Entry 5U1R (X-ray diffraction, 2.70 A resolution); this record covers chains C and F of the 4 polymer chains in the assembly.

Chain C:
Name: Major histocompatibility complex class I-related gene protein
Organism: Homo sapiens
Reference sequence: Q95460 (HMR1_HUMAN); residues 1-270 here correspond to UniProt positions 23-292 (UniProt number = residue number + 22)
Chain sequence (271 residues; each row starts with the number of its first residue; numbering starts at 0):
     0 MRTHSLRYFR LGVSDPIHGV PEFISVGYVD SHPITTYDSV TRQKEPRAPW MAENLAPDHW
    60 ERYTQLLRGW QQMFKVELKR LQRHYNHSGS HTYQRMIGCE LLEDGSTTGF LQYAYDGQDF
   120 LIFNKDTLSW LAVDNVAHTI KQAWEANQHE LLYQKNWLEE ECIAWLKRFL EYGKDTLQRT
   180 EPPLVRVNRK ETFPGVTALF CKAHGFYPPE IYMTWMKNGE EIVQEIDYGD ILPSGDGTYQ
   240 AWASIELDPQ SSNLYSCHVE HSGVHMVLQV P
Not modelled in the structure: 190-196, 270
Sequence notes: initiating methionine (0); conflict S261 (Cys283 in Q95460)
UniProt features mapped onto this chain:
  - binding site (5-(2-oxoethylideneamino)-6-(D-ribitylamino)uracil): R9, S24, K43, R94, Y152, Q153
  - binding site (5-(2-oxopropylideneamino)-6-(D-ribitylamino)uracil): R9, S24, K43, R94, Y152, Q153
  - binding site (7-hydroxy-6-methyl-8-(1-D-ribityl)lumazine): R9, S24, K43, R94, Y152, Q153
  - binding site (8-(9H-purin-6-yl)-2-oxa-8-azabicyclo[3.3.1]nona-3,6-diene-4,6-dicarbaldehyde): R9, K43, H58, R94
  - binding site (2-amino-4-oxopteridine-6-carbaldehyde): K43
  - binding site (pyridoxal): K43
  - glycosylation: N85 (N-linked (GlcNAc...) asparagine)
Cystine bridges: C98-C161, C200-C256
Metal / ion sites: Na+ near P181 (its only coordinating residue here)
Small-molecule neighbours: diclofenac (DIF; 2-[2,6-dichlorophenyl)amino]benzeneacetic acid): L5, Y7, R9, S24, K43, H58, Y62, L65, L66, W69, I96, W156, W164
From the paper describing this entry:
  - binding site for diclofenac: L5, Y7, R9, S24, K43, Y62, L66, W69, W156, W164

Chain F:
Name: Beta-2-microglobulin
Organism: Homo sapiens
Reference sequence: P61769 (B2MG_HUMAN); residues 1-99 here correspond to UniProt positions 21-119 (UniProt number = residue number + 20)
Chain sequence (100 residues; row label = number of the first residue in the row; numbering starts at 0):
     0 MIQRTPKIQV YSRHPAENGK SNFLNCYVSG FHPSDIEVDL LKNGERIEKV EHSDLSFSKD
    60 WSFYLLYYTE FTPTEKDEYA CRVNHVTLSQ PKIVKWDRDM
Not modelled in the structure: 0, 98-99
Sequence notes: initiating methionine (0)
UniProt features mapped onto this chain:
  - modified residue: Q2 (Pyrrolidone carboxylic acid)
  - glycosylation: I1 (N-linked (Glc) (glycation) isoleucine), K19 (N-linked (Glc) (glycation) lysine), K41 (N-linked (Glc) (glycation) lysine), K48 (N-linked (Glc) (glycation) lysine), K58 (N-linked (Glc) (glycation) lysine), K91 (N-linked (Glc) (glycation) lysine), K94 (N-linked (Glc) (glycation) lysine)
Cystine bridges: C25-C80

Interface between chain C and chain F:
Contacting residue pairs (46):
  R6(C) - K58(F)
  F8(C) - F56(F)  hydrophobic
  F8(C) - S57(F)
  L10(C) - F56(F)  hydrophobic
  L10(C) - F62(F)  hydrophobic
  I16(C) - D34(F)
  V19(C) - D34(F)
  I23(C) - F56(F)  hydrophobic
  V25(C) - F56(F)  hydrophobic
  Y27(C) - S55(F)
  Y27(C) - F56(F)  hydrogen bond (side chain-backbone)
  R46(C) - D53(F)  salt bridge
  T91(C) - H31(F)  hydrogen bond
  Q93(C) - H31(F)
  Q93(C) - W60(F)  hydrogen bond (side chain-backbone)
  Q93(C) - F62(F)
  M95(C) - K58(F)
  M95(C) - W60(F)  hydrophobic
  Q111(C) - W60(F)
  A113(C) - W60(F)
  D115(C) - I1(F)
  D115(C) - H31(F)
  G116(C) - R3(F)  hydrogen bond (backbone-side chain)
  G116(C) - H31(F)
  G116(C) - D59(F)
  G116(C) - W60(F)
  Q117(C) - I1(F)
  D118(C) - W60(F)  hydrogen bond
  R185(C) - P14(F)
  H203(C) - P14(F)
  D229(C) - K6(F)  salt bridge
  D229(C) - Q8(F)
  L231(C) - Q8(F)
  L231(C) - Y10(F)  hydrophobic
  L231(C) - Y26(F)  hydrophobic
  P232(C) - Y10(F)  hydrogen bond (backbone-side chain)
  P232(C) - N24(F)
  P232(C) - Y26(F)
  S233(C) - R12(F)  hydrogen bond (backbone-side chain)
  S233(C) - N24(F)  hydrogen bond (backbone-side chain)
  G234(C) - R12(F)  hydrogen bond (backbone-side chain)
  D235(C) - R12(F)
  D235(C) - H13(F)
  Q239(C) - Y10(F)
  Q239(C) - S11(F)  hydrogen bond (side chain-backbone)
  Q239(C) - R12(F)  hydrogen bond (side chain-backbone)
Also at the interface, not in a pair above, chain C (30 interface residues in all): R94, E99, Y112
Also at the interface, not in a pair above, chain F (26 interface residues in all): P32, S33, L54, Y63, L65

In short:
30 residues of chain C and 26 residues of chain F are in contact, with 11 hydrogen bonds and 2 salt bridges.
Polar contacts include R46(C)-D53(F), D229(C)-K6(F) and Y27(C)-F56(F). Bound to chain C: diclofenac. From the
paper: a binding site for diclofenac at L5(C), Y7(C) and R9(C) among others.
Here chain C is Major histocompatibility complex class I-related gene protein and chain F is
Beta-2-microglobulin, both from Homo sapiens. Entry 5U1R (Structure of human MR1-diclofenac in complex with
human MAIT A-F7 TCR) was determined by X-ray diffraction together with 5U16, 5U17, 5U2V, 5U6Q and 5U72 from
the same study.
